PDB entry 8UWB | X-ray diffraction, 3.15 A resolution | chains B and C of the 3 polymer chains in the assembly

Chain B:
Name: Serine/threonine-protein phosphatase 2A 56 kDa regulatory subunit epsilon isoform
Source organism: Homo sapiens
UniProtKB: Q16537 (2A5E_HUMAN); numbering as in UniProt (aligned over 1-467)
Sequence (467 residues; each row starts with the number of its first residue):
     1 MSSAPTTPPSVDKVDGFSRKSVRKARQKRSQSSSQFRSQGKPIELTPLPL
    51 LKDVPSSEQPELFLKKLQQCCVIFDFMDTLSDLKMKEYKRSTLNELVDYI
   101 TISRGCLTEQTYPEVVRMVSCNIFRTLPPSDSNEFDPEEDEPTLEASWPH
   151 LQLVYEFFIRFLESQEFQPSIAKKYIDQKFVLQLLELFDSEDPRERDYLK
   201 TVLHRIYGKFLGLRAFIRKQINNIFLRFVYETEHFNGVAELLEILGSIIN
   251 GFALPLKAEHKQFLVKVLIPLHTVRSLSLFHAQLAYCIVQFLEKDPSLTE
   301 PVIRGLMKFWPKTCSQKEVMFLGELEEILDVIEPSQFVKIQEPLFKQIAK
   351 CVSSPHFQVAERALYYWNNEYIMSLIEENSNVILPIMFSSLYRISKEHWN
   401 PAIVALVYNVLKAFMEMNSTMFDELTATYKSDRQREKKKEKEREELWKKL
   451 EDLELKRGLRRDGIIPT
Disordered / not traced: 1-45, 456-467
UniProt features mapped onto this chain:
  - modified residue: Ser2 (N-acetylserine), Thr7 (Phosphothreonine), Ser30 (Phosphoserine), Ser32 (Phosphoserine), Ser34 (Phosphoserine)

Chain C:
Name: Serine/threonine-protein phosphatase 2A 65 kDa regulatory subunit A alpha isoform
Source organism: Homo sapiens
UniProtKB: P67775; residue numbers follow UniProt; this construct covers 1-309
Sequence (333 residues; row label = number of the first residue in the row; numbers below 1 keep their minus sign (Met-23 is residue -23)):
   -23 MDWSHPQFEKSAVDENLYFQGGGRMDEKVFTKELDQWIEQLNECKQLSES
    27 QVKSLCEKAKEILTKESNVQEVRCPVTVCGDVHGQFHDLMELFRIGGKSP
    77 DTNYLFMGDYVDRGYYSVETVTLLVALKVRYRERITILRGNHESRQITQV
   127 YGFYDECLRKYGNANVWKYFTDLFDYLPLTALVDGQIFCLHGGLSPSIDT
   177 LDHIRALDRLQEVPHEGPMCDLLWSDPDDRGGWGISPRGAGYTFGQDISE
   227 TFNHANGLTLVSRAHQLVMEGYNWCHDRNVVTIFSAPNYCYRCGNQAAIM
   277 ELDDTLKYSFLQFDPAPRRGEPHVTRRTPDYFL
Disordered / not traced: -23 to 0
Differences from the reference sequence: initiating methionine (-23); expression tag (-22 to 0)
Ion coordination: Mn2+ site 1: His59, Asp85; Mn2+ site 2: Asp85, Asn117, His167, His241
UniProt features mapped onto this chain:
  - active site: His118 (Proton donor)
  - binding site (Mn(2+)): Asp57, His59, Asp85, Asn117, His167, His241
  - binding site (Zn(2+)): Asp57, His59, Asp85
  - binding site (Fe(3+)): Asp85, Asn117, His167, His241
  - modified residue: Tyr307 (Phosphotyrosine), Leu309 (Leucine methyl ester)
  - natural variant: Gly60 (G60V: In HJS3; uncertain significance), Asp88 (D88G: In HJS3), Gln122 (Q122H: In HJS3), Gln125 to Leu309 (deletion: In HJS3), Tyr127 (Y127C: In HJS3), Asp131 (D131H: In HJS3), His191 (H191R: In HJS3), Arg214 to Leu309 (deletion: In HJS3), Asp223 (D223H: In HJS3; D223V: In HJS3), Tyr265 (Y265C: In HJS3), Phe308 (F308FF: In HJS3)
  - mutagenesis: Asp85 (D85N: Loss of phosphatase activity), Leu309 (L309A: Loss of binding to PP2A B-alpha regulatory subunit)
Reported in the primary citation:
  - post-translational modification sites: Leu309

Chain B / chain C interface:
Residue-residue contacts (35; chain B residue first):
  Glu134(B) with Tyr91(C)
  Asp136(B) with Arg268(C), salt bridge
  Glu139(B) with Arg268(C), salt bridge
  Val229(B) with Arg302(C), hydrogen bond (backbone-side chain)
  Tyr230(B) with Arg302(C)
  Thr273(B) with Asp306(C); Tyr307(C)
  Lys308(B) with Tyr307(C)
  Phe309(B) with Tyr307(C)
  Trp310(B) with Tyr307(C)
  Pro311(B) with Asp306(C)
  Lys312(B) with Leu134(C); Asp306(C), hydrogen bond (backbone-backbone); Tyr307(C); Leu309(C)
  Thr313(B) with Asp131(C); Arg135(C), hydrogen bond (backbone-side chain); Asp306(C), hydrogen bond (backbone-backbone)
  Cys314(B) with Asp131(C)
  Ser315(B) with Gln125(C); Asp131(C), hydrogen bond (backbone-side chain)
  Gln316(B) with Gln125(C); Val126(C)
  Lys317(B) with Asp306(C), salt bridge
  Pro355(B) with Gln125(C), hydrogen bond (backbone-side chain); Tyr130(C)
  His356(B) with Gln125(C), hydrogen bond (side chain-backbone); Tyr130(C)
  Phe357(B) with Gln122(C); Gln125(C), hydrogen bond (backbone-side chain)
  Gln358(B) with Val126(C)
  Trp399(B) with Arg121(C); Gln122(C); Gln125(C); Trp143(C)
Also at the interface, not in a pair above, chain B (24 interface residues in all): Glu231, Arg275, Ser354
Also at the interface, not in a pair above, chain C (17 interface residues in all): Ala140, Arg303
Interface features reported in the paper:
  - interface residues, chain C: Leu309(C)

In short:
24 residues of chain B face 17 of chain C across their interface; the contacts include 8 hydrogen bonds and 3
salt bridges. Among the polar pairs are Asp136(B)-Arg268(C), Glu139(B)-Arg268(C) and Lys317(B)-Asp306(C). The
paper reports the interface residue Leu309(C); a modification site at Leu309(C).
Chain B is Serine/threonine-protein phosphatase 2A 56 kDa regulatory subunit epsilon isoform and chain C is
Serine/threonine-protein phosphatase 2A 65 kDa regulatory subunit A alpha isoform, both from Homo sapiens; the
structure, Crystal structure of PP2A PPP2R1A-PPP2CA-PPP2R5E phosphatase, was determined by X-ray diffraction.
